Entry 6EN0 (X-ray diffraction, 2.80 A resolution); this record covers chains E and B of the 4 polymer chains in the assembly.

# Chain E
Molecule: 44-nt DNA strand
Sequence (44 nucleotides; numbered -20 to 23; the number before each row is that of its first residue; numbers below 1 keep their minus sign (DC-20 is residue -20)):
   -20 CTAAAATCCC ATATAATTTT GCTATAAAAT TTTAGGTTAT CGCT
Disordered / not traced: -20 to -14, 1-2, 19-23

# Chain B
Name: Int protein
From: Enterococcus faecalis
Reference sequence: Q7BP35 (Q7BP35_ENTFL); residue numbers follow UniProt; this construct covers 82-397
Sequence (317 residues; numbered 81 to 397; the number before each row is that of its first residue):
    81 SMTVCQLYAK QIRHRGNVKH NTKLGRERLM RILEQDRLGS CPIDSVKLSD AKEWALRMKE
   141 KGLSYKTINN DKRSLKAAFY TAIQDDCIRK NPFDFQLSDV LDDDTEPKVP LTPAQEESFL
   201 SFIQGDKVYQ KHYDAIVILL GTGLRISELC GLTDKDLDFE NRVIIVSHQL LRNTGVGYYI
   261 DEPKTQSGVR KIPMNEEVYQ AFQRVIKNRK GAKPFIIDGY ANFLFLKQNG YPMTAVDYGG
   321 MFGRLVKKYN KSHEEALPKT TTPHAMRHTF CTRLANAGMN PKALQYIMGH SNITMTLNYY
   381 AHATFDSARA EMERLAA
Disordered / not traced: 81, 126-127, 166-168, 397
Sequence notes: expression tag (81)
Reported in the primary citation:
  - binding site for the 44-nt DNA strand: Arg225
  - mutagenesis - R225K: abolished catalytic activity
  - catalytic residues: Arg225, Tyr379, Tyr380
  - mutagenesis - R153A, R153A/Y160A: decreased catalytic activity on strand exchange
  - mutagenesis - R153A, R153A/Y160A: decreased catalytic activity on excision
  - mutagenesis - R153A/Y160A: unchanged catalytic activity
  - mutagenesis - Y379F, Y380F: unchanged catalytic activity on cleave DNA
  - mutagenesis - Y379F/Y380F: abolished catalytic activity on cleave DNA
  - mutagenesis - Y380F: abolished catalytic activity on strand exchange
  - mutagenesis - Y379F: unchanged catalytic activity on strand exchange
  - mutagenesis - Y379F/Y380F: abolished catalytic activity on suicide CI5 DNA

# Chain E / chain B interface
Contacting residue pairs (38):
  DC-12(E) - Val208(B)  phosphate contact
  DC-12(E) - Tyr209(B)  hydrogen bond to the phosphate
  DC-12(E) - Arg324(B)  sugar contact
  DC-11(E) - Tyr209(B)  phosphate contact
  DC-11(E) - Lys211(B)  salt bridge to the phosphate
  DC-11(E) - Arg324(B)  salt bridge to the phosphate
  DA-10(E) - Lys307(B)  phosphate contact
  DA-10(E) - Gln308(B)  hydrogen bond to the phosphate
  DA-10(E) - Asn309(B)  phosphate contact
  DT-9(E) - Arg252(B)  salt bridge to the phosphate
  DT-9(E) - Lys307(B)  salt bridge to the phosphate
  DT-9(E) - Val316(B)  base contact
  DT-9(E) - Asp317(B)  base contact
  DA-8(E) - Thr254(B)  hydrogen bond to the phosphate
  DA-8(E) - Val316(B)  base contact
  DT-7(E) - Thr254(B)  phosphate contact
  DA-5(E) - Leu143(B)  sugar contact
  DT-4(E) - Arg108(B)  base contact
  DT-4(E) - Gly142(B)  phosphate contact
  DT-4(E) - Leu143(B)  phosphate contact
  DT-4(E) - Ser144(B)  hydrogen bond to the phosphate
  DT-4(E) - Thr147(B)  hydrogen bond to the phosphate
  DT-3(E) - Ser144(B)  hydrogen bond to the phosphate
  DT-3(E) - Lys146(B)  base contact
  DT-3(E) - Thr147(B)  base contact
  DT-3(E) - Asn150(B)  hydrogen bond to the base
  DT-3(E) - Lys188(B)  salt bridge to the phosphate
  DT-2(E) - Asn150(B)  hydrogen bond to the base
  DT-2(E) - Lys188(B)  phosphate contact
  DT-2(E) - Arg225(B)  phosphate contact
  DT-2(E) - His344(B)  salt bridge to the phosphate
  DT-2(E) - His348(B)  salt bridge to the phosphate
  DT-1(E) - Arg225(B)  salt bridge to the phosphate
  DT-1(E) - Arg347(B)  salt bridge to the phosphate
  DT-1(E) - His370(B)  salt bridge to the phosphate
  DG0(E) - Arg153(B)  hydrogen bond to the base
  DG0(E) - Ser371(B)  hydrogen bond to the phosphate
  DT4(E) - Tyr160(B)  hydrogen bond to the base
Also at the interface, not in a pair above, chain B (31 interface residues in all): Glu186, Met321, Asn372, Tyr379

# Overview
13 residues of chain E face 31 of chain B across their interface, with 11 hydrogen bonds and 10 salt bridges.
Polar contacts include DT-3(E)-Asn150(B), DT-2(E)-Asn150(B) and DG0(E)-Arg153(B). The paper reports catalytic
residues Arg225(B), Tyr379(B) and Tyr380(B); R153A and R153A/Y160A of chain B reduce catalytic activity on
strand exchange; 6 substitutions were tested in all.
Chain E is a 44-nt DNA strand and chain B is Int protein (Enterococcus faecalis); the structure, Structure of
the Tn1549 transposon Integrase (aa 82-397) in complex with circular intermediate DNA (CI5-DNA), was
determined by X-ray diffraction together with 6EMY, 6EMZ, 6EN1 and 6EN2 from the same study.
